PDB entry 8GYX | electron microscopy, 3.70 A resolution | chains B and A

# Chain B (and A)
Protein: Choline/ethanolaminephosphotransferase 1
Source organism: Homo sapiens
Notes: EC 2.7.8.1, 2.7.8.2, 2.7.8.22; chain A of this document is another copy of the same molecule, construct and numbering; everything in this record applies to it too
UniProt: Q9Y6K0 (CEPT1_HUMAN); residue numbers follow UniProt; this construct covers 28-407
Amino-acid sequence (380 residues; numbered 28 to 407; the number before each row is that of its first residue):
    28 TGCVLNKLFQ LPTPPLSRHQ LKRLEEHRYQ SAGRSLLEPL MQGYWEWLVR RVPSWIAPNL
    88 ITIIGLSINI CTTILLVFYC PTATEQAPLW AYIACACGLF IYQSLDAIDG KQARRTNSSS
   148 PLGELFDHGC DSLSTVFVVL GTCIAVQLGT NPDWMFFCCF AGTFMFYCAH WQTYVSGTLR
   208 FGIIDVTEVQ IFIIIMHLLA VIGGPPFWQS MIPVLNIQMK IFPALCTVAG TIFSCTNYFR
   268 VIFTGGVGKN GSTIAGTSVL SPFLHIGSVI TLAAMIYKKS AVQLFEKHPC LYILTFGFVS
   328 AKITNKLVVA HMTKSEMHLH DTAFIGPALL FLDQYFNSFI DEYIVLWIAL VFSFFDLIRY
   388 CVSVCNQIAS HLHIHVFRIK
Swiss-Prot annotation at these positions:
  - active site: H155 (Proton acceptor)
  - binding site (CDP-choline): N86, E151
  - binding site (Mg(2+)): D133, D154, D158
  - site: E151 (Increases basicity of active site His)
  - modified residue: T40 (Phosphothreonine)
  - glycosylation: N144 (N-linked (GlcNAc...) asparagine)
  - mutagenesis: N86 (N86A: Strongly decreased cholinephosphotransferase activity), D136 (D136A: Decreased cholinephosphotransferase activity), K138 (K138M: Induces a reduction in both cholinephosphotransferase and ethanolaminephosphotransferase activities), N144 (N144G: No effect), S146 (S146Q/C: No effect), E151 (E151A: Strongly decreased cholinephosphotransferase activity), D154 (D154A: Abolished cholinephosphotransferase activity), G156 (G156C/S/A: Induces a reduction in cholinephosphotransferase activity and abolishes ethanolaminephosphotransferase activity), D158 (D158A: Decreased cholinephosphotransferase activity), T162 (T162F: Decreased cholinephosphotransferase activity), T169 (T169N: Decreased cholinephosphotransferase activity), A196 (A196L: Decreased cholinephosphotransferase activity), 10 further mutagenesis entries in UniProt
Ion coordination: Mg2+ site 1: D133, D154; Mg2+ site 2: D133, D154, D158 (together with POV)
Reported in the primary citation:
  - self-association interface (contacts with another copy of this molecule); pairs are residue here / residue on that copy: F358-Y362 (pi stacking), M302, L359, F363
  - binding site for the ligand POV: E65, H155, T162, V165, V166, T169, C185, M192, F193, H197, V213, V216, Q217, F219, I220, C253, T254
  - mutagenesis - E65A (approximately 30%), N86A (approximately 80%), E151A (approximately 10%), D158A (approximately 15%), T162F (50% 70%), T169N (50% 70%), A196L (50% 70%), D212N, V216L, Q217L, S261A, Y265F: decreased catalytic activity
  - Mg2+ coordination: D136, D154, D158
  - mutagenesis - D136A, D154A: abolished catalytic activity
  - catalytic residues: H155, H197 (proposed by the authors, not directly observed)

# How chain B and chain A interact
Residue-residue contacts (15; chain B residue first):
  M302(B) - F363(A)  hydrophobic
  K306(B) - Y362(A)
  K306(B) - N364(A)
  H347(B) - H347(A)  hydrogen bond
  F358(B) - F358(A)  hydrophobic
  F358(B) - L359(A)  hydrophobic
  F358(B) - Y362(A)
  L359(B) - F358(A)  hydrophobic
  Q361(B) - Y362(A)  hydrogen bond
  Y362(B) - K306(A)
  Y362(B) - F358(A)
  Y362(B) - Q361(A)  hydrogen bond
  Y362(B) - Y362(A)  hydrophobic
  F363(B) - M302(A)  hydrophobic
  N364(B) - K306(A)
Also at the interface, not in a pair above, chain B (10 interface residues in all): I303
Also at the interface, not in a pair above, chain A (10 interface residues in all): I303

# In short
Chain B and chain A each contribute 10 residues to their interface, with 3 hydrogen bonds. Polar contacts
include H347(B)-H347(A) and Q361(B)-Y362(A). The paper reports catalytic residues H155(B) and H197(B); E65A,
N86A and E151A of chain B, among others, reduce catalytic activity; 14 substitutions were tested in all.
Chain B and chain A are both Choline/ethanolaminephosphotransferase 1 (Homo sapiens); the structure, Cryo-EM
structure of human CEPT1, was determined by electron microscopy (same publication as 8GYW).
